Entry 5U8S (electron microscopy, 6.10 A resolution (low resolution: residue-level contacts below are approximate; hydrogen-bond / salt-bridge calls are withheld)); this record covers chains 2 and 5 of the 13 polymer chains in the assembly.

[Chain 2]
Name: DNA replication licensing factor MCM2
Organism: Saccharomyces cerevisiae (strain ATCC 204508 / S288c)
Notes: EC 3.6.4.12
UniProt: P29469 (MCM2_YEAST); numbering as in UniProt (aligned over 1-868)
Sequence (868 residues; numbered 1 to 868; the number before each row is that of its first residue):
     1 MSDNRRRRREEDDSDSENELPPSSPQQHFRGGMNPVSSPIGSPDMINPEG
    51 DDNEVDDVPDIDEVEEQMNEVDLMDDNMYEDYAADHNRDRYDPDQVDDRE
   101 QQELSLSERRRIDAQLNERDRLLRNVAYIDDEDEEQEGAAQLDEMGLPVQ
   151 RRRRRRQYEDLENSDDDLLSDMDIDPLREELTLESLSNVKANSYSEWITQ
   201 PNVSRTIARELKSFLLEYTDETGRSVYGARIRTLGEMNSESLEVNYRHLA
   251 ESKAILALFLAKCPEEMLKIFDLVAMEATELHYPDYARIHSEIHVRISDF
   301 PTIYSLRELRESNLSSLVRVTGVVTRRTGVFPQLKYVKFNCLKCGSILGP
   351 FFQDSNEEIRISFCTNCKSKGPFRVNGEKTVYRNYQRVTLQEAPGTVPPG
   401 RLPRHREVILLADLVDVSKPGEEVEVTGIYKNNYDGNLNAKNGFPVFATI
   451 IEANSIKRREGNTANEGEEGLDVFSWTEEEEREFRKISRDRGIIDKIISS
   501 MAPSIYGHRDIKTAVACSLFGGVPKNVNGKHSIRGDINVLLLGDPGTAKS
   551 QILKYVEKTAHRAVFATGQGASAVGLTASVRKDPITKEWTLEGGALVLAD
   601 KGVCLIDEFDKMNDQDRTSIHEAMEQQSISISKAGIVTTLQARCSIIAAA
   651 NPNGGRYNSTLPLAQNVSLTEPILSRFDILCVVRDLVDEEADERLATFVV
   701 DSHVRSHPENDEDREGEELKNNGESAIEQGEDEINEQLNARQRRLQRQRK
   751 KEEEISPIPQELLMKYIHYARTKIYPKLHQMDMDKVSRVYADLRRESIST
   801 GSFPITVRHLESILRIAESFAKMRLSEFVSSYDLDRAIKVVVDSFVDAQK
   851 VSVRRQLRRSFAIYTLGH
Not modelled in the structure: 1-200, 461-473, 707-755, 865-868
Ligand contacts:
  - ATP (adenosine-5'-triphosphate), molecule 1: I505, Y506, G507, D544, P545, G546, T547, A548, K549, S550, Q551, E608, N651, L695, F698, V699
  - ATP, molecule 2: I533, H621, E625, R676, V807, R808, E811
UniProt features mapped onto this chain:
  - zinc finger: C341 to C367 (C4-type)
  - motif: S675 to D678 (Arginine finger)
  - binding site (ATP): G543 to S550
  - modified residue (Phosphoserine): S14, S16, S23, S164, S170
  - natural variant: E392 (E392K: In allele MCM2-1)
  - mutagenesis: C364 (C364Y/F/S/H: Loss of activity), C367 (C367Y/F/S/H: Loss of activity), K549 (K549A: Reduces MCM2-7 complex helicase activity. Abolishes MCM2-7 complex helicase activity; when associated with MCM5 A-422. Reduces MCM2-7 complex helicase activity; when associated with MCM3 A-415), R676 (R676A: Loss of MCM2-7 complex helicase activity)

[Chain 5]
Name: Minichromosome maintenance protein 5
Organism: Saccharomyces cerevisiae (strain ATCC 204508 / S288c)
Notes: EC 3.6.4.12
UniProt: P29496 (MCM5_YEAST); residues 1-775 here = UniProt positions 1-775
Sequence (775 residues; row label = number of the first residue in the row):
     1 MSFDRPEIYSAPVLQGESPNDDDNTEIIKSFKNFILEFRLDSQFIYRDQL
    51 RNNILVKNYSLTVNMEHLIGYNEDIYKKLSDEPSDIIPLFETAITQVAKR
   101 ISILSRAQSANNNDKDPENTSMDTDSLLLNSLPTFQLILNSNANQIPLRD
   151 LDSEHVSKIVRLSGIIISTSVLSSRATYLSIMCRNCRHTTSITINNFNSI
   201 TGNTVSLPRSCLSTIESESSMANESNIGDESTKKNCGPDPYIIIHESSKF
   251 IDQQFLKLQEIPELVPVGEMPRNLTMTCDRYLTNKVIPGTRVTIVGIYSI
   301 YNSKNGAGSGRSGGGNGGSGVAIRTPYIKILGIQSDVETSSIWNSVTMFT
   351 EEEEEEFLQLSRNPKLYEILTNSIAPSIFGNEDIKKAIVCLLMGGSKKIL
   401 PDGMRLRGDINVLLLGDPGTAKSQLLKFVEKVSPIAVYTSGKGSSAAGLT
   451 ASVQRDPMTREFYLEGGAMVLADGGVVCIDEFDKMRDEDRVAIHEAMEQQ
   501 TISIAKAGITTVLNSRTSVLAAANPIYGRYDDLKSPGDNIDFQTTILSRF
   551 DMIFIVKDDHNEERDISIANHVINIHTGNANAMQNQQEENGSEISIEKMK
   601 RYITYCRLKCAPRLSPQAAEKLSSNFVTIRKQLLINELESTERSSIPITI
   651 RQLEAIIRITESLAKLELSPIAQERHVDEAIRLFQASTMDAASQDPIGGL
   701 NQASGTSLSEIRRFEQELKRRLPIGWSTSYQTLRREFVDTHRFSQLALDK
   751 ALYALEKHETIQLRHQGQNIYRSGV
Not modelled in the structure: 1-23, 104-129, 199-200, 212-234, 306-318, 340-345, 644-646, 694-775
Ligand contacts:
  - ATP (adenosine-5'-triphosphate), molecule 1: S377, I378, F379, G380, N381, G416, D417, P418, G419, T420, A421, K422, S423, Q424, N524, I568
  - ATP, molecule 2: E498, Q499, R549, I650, R651, E654
UniProt features mapped onto this chain:
  - motif: S548 to D551 (Arginine finger)
  - binding site (ATP): G416 to S423
  - mutagenesis: K422 (K422A: Loss of MCM2-7 complex helicase activity)

[How chain 2 and chain 5 interact]
Contacting residue pairs (112; chain 2 residue first):
  R327(2) - E269(5)
  F331(2) - P326(5)
  P332(2) - I300(5)
  P332(2) - I323(5)
  P332(2) - R324(5)
  Q333(2) - I323(5)
  L334(2) - V321(5)
  L334(2) - A322(5)
  L334(2) - I323(5)
  N356(2) - V321(5)
  E357(2) - V321(5)
  Y382(2) - S153(5)
  R383(2) - S153(5)
  Y385(2) - I323(5)
  R387(2) - S319(5)
  D416(2) - E269(5)
  D416(2) - R272(5)
  V417(2) - E269(5)
  S418(2) - E269(5)
  K419(2) - G268(5)
  K419(2) - E269(5)
  Y434(2) - V321(5)
  K525(2) - H576(5)
  K525(2) - T577(5)
  K530(2) - F428(5)
  K530(2) - K431(5)
  H531(2) - S377(5)
  H531(2) - Q424(5)
  I533(2) - H576(5)
  R562(2) - V267(5)
  K582(2) - Q454(5)
  D583(2) - Q454(5)
  P584(2) - P457(5)
  I585(2) - P457(5)
  L591(2) - M270(5)
  V597(2) - G268(5)
  D600(2) - V267(5)
  T618(2) - K442(5)
  T618(2) - E481(5)
  T618(2) - K484(5)
  E622(2) - S440(5)
  E622(2) - E481(5)
  E625(2) - S423(5)
  Q626(2) - K427(5)
  Q626(2) - Y438(5)
  Q626(2) - S440(5)
  I629(2) - S445(5)
  S630(2) - S440(5)
  S630(2) - G441(5)
  S630(2) - K442(5)
  S630(2) - G443(5)
  S630(2) - S444(5)
  S630(2) - S445(5)
  I631(2) - K442(5)
  I631(2) - G443(5)
  I631(2) - S444(5)
  I631(2) - S445(5)
  I631(2) - A446(5)
  I631(2) - A447(5)
  S632(2) - K442(5)
  S632(2) - G443(5)
  S632(2) - A446(5)
  S632(2) - A447(5)
  S632(2) - G448(5)
  S632(2) - L449(5)
  S632(2) - R486(5)
  S632(2) - D489(5)
  K633(2) - A446(5)
  A634(2) - A446(5)
  A634(2) - A447(5)
  A634(2) - G448(5)
  G635(2) - S452(5)
  G635(2) - E465(5)
  I636(2) - A446(5)
  I636(2) - A447(5)
  I636(2) - G448(5)
  I636(2) - E465(5)
  V637(2) - A447(5)
  V637(2) - L471(5)
  T638(2) - S444(5)
  T638(2) - S445(5)
  T638(2) - A446(5)
  T639(2) - S445(5)
  L640(2) - S445(5)
  Q641(2) - P262(5)
  Q641(2) - E263(5)
  P672(2) - P418(5)
  S675(2) - P418(5)
  R676(2) - P418(5)
  K777(2) - T577(5)
  L778(2) - T577(5)
  Q780(2) - I573(5)
  Q780(2) - N574(5)
  Q780(2) - H576(5)
  Q780(2) - T577(5)
  Q780(2) - G578(5)
  S787(2) - I566(5)
  S787(2) - N570(5)
  Y790(2) - D565(5)
  A791(2) - I566(5)
  R794(2) - H560(5)
  R794(2) - D565(5)
  R795(2) - E562(5)
  I798(2) - H560(5)
  S802(2) - R529(5)
  F803(2) - R529(5)
  F803(2) - D558(5)
  F803(2) - H560(5)
  V807(2) - G419(5)
  R808(2) - G419(5)
  L810(2) - A569(5)
  L814(2) - H576(5)
Other interface residues (no listed pair), chain 2 (71 interface residues in all): V330, V527, Q615, S619, H621, M783, D784, T806
Other interface residues (no listed pair), chain 5 (65 interface residues in all): G320, D417, T450, R455, G466, N524, D559, V572, I575

[Overview]
The interface between chain 2 and chain 5 involves 71 residues on one side and 65 on the other. One ATP
molecule is bound between chain 2 and chain 5. Chain 2 binds ATP. Chain 5 binds ATP.
Chain 2 is DNA replication licensing factor MCM2 and chain 5 is Minichromosome maintenance protein 5, both
from Saccharomyces cerevisiae (strain ATCC 204508 / S288c); the structure, Structure of eukaryotic CMG
helicase at a replication fork, was determined by electron microscopy together with 5U8T from the same study.
